PDB entry 1WQG | X-ray diffraction, 2.15 A resolution | chain A

# Chain A
Name: Ribosome recycling factor
Source organism: Mycobacterium tuberculosis
Reference sequence: P66734 (RRF_MYCTU); residue numbers follow UniProt; this construct covers 1-185
Amino-acid sequence (185 residues; numbered 1 to 185; the number before each row is that of its first residue):
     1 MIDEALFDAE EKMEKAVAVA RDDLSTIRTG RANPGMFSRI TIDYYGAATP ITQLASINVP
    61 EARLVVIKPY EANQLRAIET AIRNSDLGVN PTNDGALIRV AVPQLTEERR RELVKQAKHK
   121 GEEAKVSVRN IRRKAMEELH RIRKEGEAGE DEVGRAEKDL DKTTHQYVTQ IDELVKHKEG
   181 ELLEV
Not modelled in the structure: 1
Metal / ion sites: Cd2+ site 1: Glu-10, Glu-14; Cd2+ site 2 near Glu-108 (its only coordinating residue here); Cd2+ site 3 near His-165 (its only coordinating residue here)

# Overview
Glu-10 and Glu-14 coordinate Cd2+ site 1.
Chain A is Ribosome recycling factor (Mycobacterium tuberculosis); the structure, Crystal structure of
ribosome recycling factor from Mycobacterium Tuberculosis, was determined by X-ray diffraction, deposited
together with 1WQF and 1WQH.
